PDB entry 1M64 | X-ray diffraction, 1.80 A resolution | chain A

[Chain A]
Name: flavocytochrome c3
Organism: Shewanella frigidimarina
Notes: EC 1.3.99.1
UniProt: Q02469 (FRDA_SHEFR); residues 1-571 here correspond to UniProt positions 26-596 (UniProt number = residue number + 25)
Chain sequence (571 residues; numbered 1 to 571; the number before each row is that of its first residue):
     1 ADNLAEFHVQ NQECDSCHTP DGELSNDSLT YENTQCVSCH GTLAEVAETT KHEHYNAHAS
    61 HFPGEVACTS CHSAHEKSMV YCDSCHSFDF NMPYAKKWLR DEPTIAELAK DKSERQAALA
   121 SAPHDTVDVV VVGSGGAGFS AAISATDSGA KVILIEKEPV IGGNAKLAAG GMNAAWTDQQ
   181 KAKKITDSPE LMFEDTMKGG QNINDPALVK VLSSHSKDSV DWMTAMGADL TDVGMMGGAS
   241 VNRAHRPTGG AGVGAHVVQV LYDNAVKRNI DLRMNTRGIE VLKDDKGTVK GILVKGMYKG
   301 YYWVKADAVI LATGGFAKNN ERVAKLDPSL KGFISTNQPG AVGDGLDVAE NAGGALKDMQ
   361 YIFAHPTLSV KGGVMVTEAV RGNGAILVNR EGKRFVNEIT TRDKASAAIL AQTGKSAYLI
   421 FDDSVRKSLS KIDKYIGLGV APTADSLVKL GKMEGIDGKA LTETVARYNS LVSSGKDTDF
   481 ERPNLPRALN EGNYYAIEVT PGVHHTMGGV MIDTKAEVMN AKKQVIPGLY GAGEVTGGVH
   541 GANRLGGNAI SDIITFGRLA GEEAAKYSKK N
Not modelled in the structure: 569-571
Sequence notes: engineered mutation Phe-363 (Gln388 in Q02469)
Bound ions: heme Fe (4 sites), coordinated by His-8, His-18, His-40, His-58, His-61, His-72, His-75, His-86; Na+: Thr-506, Gly-508, Glu-534, Thr-536
Residues lining bound ligands:
  - FAD (flavin-adenine dinucleotide): Val-132, Gly-133, Ser-134, Gly-135, Gly-136, Ala-137, Gly-138, Ile-155, Glu-156, Lys-157, Glu-158, Gly-162, Gly-163, Asn-164, Ala-165, Leu-167, Ala-168, Ala-169, Gly-170, Gly-171, Val-253, Thr-276, Arg-277, Gly-278, Ala-312, Thr-313, Gly-314, Thr-336, Asn-337, Gln-338, Asp-344, Gly-345, Met-375, His-504, His-505, Ala-532, Gly-533, Glu-534, Gly-547, Asn-548, Ala-549, Ile-550, Ile-553
  - fumaric acid (FUM): Ala-169, Gly-170, Met-236, His-365, Met-375, Thr-377, Glu-378, His-504, Arg-544, Leu-545, Gly-546, Gly-547
  - heme (HEM), molecule 1: Leu-4, Phe-7, His-8, Gln-12, Ser-16, Cys-17, Gln-35, Cys-36, Cys-39, His-40, Cys-68, His-72, Pro-93, Tyr-94
  - heme (HEM), molecule 2: Ala-5, His-8, Val-9, Cys-14, Cys-17, His-18, Leu-24, Leu-29, Thr-69, Ser-73, Ala-74, His-75, Tyr-298
  - heme (HEM), molecule 3: Val-37, His-40, Gly-41, Thr-42, Leu-43, Val-46, Thr-50, His-52, Ala-57, His-58, Val-66, Ala-67, Cys-68, Ser-70, Cys-71, His-72, Val-80, Cys-82, Phe-90, Asn-91, Met-92, Pro-93
  - heme (HEM), molecule 4: His-54, Tyr-55, Asn-56, Ala-57, Ser-60, His-61, Phe-62, Tyr-81, Cys-82, Ser-84, Cys-85, His-86, Phe-88, Leu-167, Asn-337, Gln-338, Val-374, Met-375, Lys-431, Lys-434, Tyr-435, Leu-438

[Overview]
Ligands of chain A: 4 copies of heme, flavin-adenine dinucleotide and fumaric acid. The heme Fe site is built
by His-8 and His-40.
Chain A is flavocytochrome c3 (Shewanella frigidimarina); the structure, Crystal structure of Q363F mutant
flavocytochrome c3, was determined by X-ray diffraction, deposited together with 1LJ1.
